Entry 3H8F (X-ray diffraction, 2.20 A resolution); this record covers chains B and F of the 6 polymer chains in the assembly.

# Chain B (and F)
Name: Cytosol aminopeptidase
From: Pseudomonas putida
Notes: EC 3.4.11.1; chain F of this document is another copy of the same molecule, construct and numbering; everything in this record applies to it too
UniProtKB: O86436 (AMPA_PSEPU); residue numbers follow UniProt; this construct covers 1-497
Chain sequence (497 residues; each row starts with the number of its first residue):
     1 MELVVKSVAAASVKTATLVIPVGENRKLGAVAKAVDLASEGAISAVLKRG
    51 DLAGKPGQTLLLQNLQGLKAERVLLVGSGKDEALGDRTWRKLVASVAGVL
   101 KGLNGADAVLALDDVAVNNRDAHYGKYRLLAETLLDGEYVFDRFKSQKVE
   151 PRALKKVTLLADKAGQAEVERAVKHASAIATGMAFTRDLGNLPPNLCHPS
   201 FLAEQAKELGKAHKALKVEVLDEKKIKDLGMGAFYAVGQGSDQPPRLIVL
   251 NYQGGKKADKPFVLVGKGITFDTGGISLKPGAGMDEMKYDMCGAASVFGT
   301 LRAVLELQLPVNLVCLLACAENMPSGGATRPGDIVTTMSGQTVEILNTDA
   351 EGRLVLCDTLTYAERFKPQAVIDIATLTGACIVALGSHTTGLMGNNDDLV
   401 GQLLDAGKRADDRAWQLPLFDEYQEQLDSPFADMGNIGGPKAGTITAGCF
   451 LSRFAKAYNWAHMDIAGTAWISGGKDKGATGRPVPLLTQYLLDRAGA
Curated features (UniProtKB/Swiss-Prot):
  - active site: Lys279, Arg353
  - binding site (Mn(2+)): Lys267, Asp272, Asp290, Asp349, Glu351
Ion coordination: K+: Leu189, Gly190, Leu192, Lys288; Zn2+: Lys267, Asp290, Glu351; Mn2+: Asp272, Asp349, Glu351
Ligand contacts: bicarbonate ion (BCT): Lys267, Asp349, Ala350, Glu351, Gly352, Arg353, Leu377, Thr378
Reported in the primary citation:
  - binding site for bicarbonate ion: Arg353
  - specificity-determining residues: Lys279, Gly379 (from molecular simulation)
  - specificity-determining residues: Met287, Ile382, Ala466 (proposed by the authors, not directly observed)

# How chain B and chain F interact
Residue-residue contacts (48; chain B residue first):
  Arg87(B) with Glu422(F), salt bridge
  Ala380(B) with Val383(F), hydrophobic
  Ile382(B) with Lys441(F); Ala442(F), hydrogen bond (backbone-backbone)
  Val383(B) with Ala380(F), hydrophobic; Val383(F), hydrophobic; Ala442(F), hydrogen bond (backbone-backbone); Gly443(F), hydrogen bond (backbone-backbone)
  Ala384(B) with Ala384(F), hydrophobic; Ile445(F)
  Leu385(B) with Pro418(F); Tyr423(F), hydrogen bond (backbone-side chain); Ala442(F); Ile445(F), hydrophobic
  Gly386(B) with Ala442(F)
  His388(B) with Glu422(F), hydrogen bond (side chain-backbone); Tyr423(F); Glu425(F)
  Thr389(B) with Phe420(F); Tyr423(F), hydrogen bond
  Arg413(B) with Phe420(F); Glu422(F), salt bridge
  Trp415(B) with Gln416(F), hydrogen bond (side chain-backbone); Leu417(F); Pro418(F); Phe420(F), hydrophobic
  Gln416(B) with Trp415(F), hydrogen bond (backbone-side chain)
  Leu417(B) with Trp415(F)
  Pro418(B) with Leu385(F); Trp415(F)
  Phe420(B) with Thr389(F); Arg413(F); Trp415(F), hydrophobic
  Glu422(B) with Arg87(F), salt bridge; His388(F), hydrogen bond (backbone-side chain); Arg413(F), salt bridge
  Tyr423(B) with Leu385(F), hydrogen bond (side chain-backbone); His388(F); Thr389(F), hydrogen bond
  Pro440(B) with Val383(F)
  Lys441(B) with Ile382(F); Gly386(F)
  Ala442(B) with Ile382(F), hydrogen bond (backbone-backbone); Val383(F), hydrogen bond (backbone-backbone); Gly386(F)
  Gly443(B) with Val383(F), hydrogen bond (backbone-backbone)
  Ile445(B) with Ala384(F); Leu385(F), hydrophobic
Other interface residues (no listed pair), chain B (24 interface residues in all): Ser387, Glu425
Other interface residues (no listed pair), chain F (23 interface residues in all): Pro440

# In short
Chain B and chain F form an interface of 24 and 23 residues respectively; the contacts include 14 hydrogen
bonds and 4 salt bridges. Polar contacts include Arg87(B)-Glu422(F), Arg413(B)-Glu422(F) and
Leu385(B)-Tyr423(F). Ligands of chain B: bicarbonate ion. The paper reports a binding site for bicarbonate ion
at Arg353(B); specificity determinants Lys279(B), Gly379(B) and Met287(B) among others.
Chain B and chain F are both Cytosol aminopeptidase (Pseudomonas putida); the structure, High pH native
structure of leucine aminopeptidase from Pseudomonas putida, was determined by X-ray diffraction together with
3H8E and 3H8G from the same study.
